4ZH4 - chains C and E of the 6 polymer chains in the assembly; structure by X-ray diffraction, 3.99 A resolution.

Chain C:
Molecule: DNA-directed RNA polymerase subunit beta
From: Escherichia coli (strain K12)
Notes: EC 2.7.7.6
UniProtKB: P0A8V2 (RPOB_ECOLI); residues 1-1342 here = UniProt positions 1-1342
Amino-acid sequence (1342 residues; numbered 1 to 1342; the number before each row is that of its first residue):
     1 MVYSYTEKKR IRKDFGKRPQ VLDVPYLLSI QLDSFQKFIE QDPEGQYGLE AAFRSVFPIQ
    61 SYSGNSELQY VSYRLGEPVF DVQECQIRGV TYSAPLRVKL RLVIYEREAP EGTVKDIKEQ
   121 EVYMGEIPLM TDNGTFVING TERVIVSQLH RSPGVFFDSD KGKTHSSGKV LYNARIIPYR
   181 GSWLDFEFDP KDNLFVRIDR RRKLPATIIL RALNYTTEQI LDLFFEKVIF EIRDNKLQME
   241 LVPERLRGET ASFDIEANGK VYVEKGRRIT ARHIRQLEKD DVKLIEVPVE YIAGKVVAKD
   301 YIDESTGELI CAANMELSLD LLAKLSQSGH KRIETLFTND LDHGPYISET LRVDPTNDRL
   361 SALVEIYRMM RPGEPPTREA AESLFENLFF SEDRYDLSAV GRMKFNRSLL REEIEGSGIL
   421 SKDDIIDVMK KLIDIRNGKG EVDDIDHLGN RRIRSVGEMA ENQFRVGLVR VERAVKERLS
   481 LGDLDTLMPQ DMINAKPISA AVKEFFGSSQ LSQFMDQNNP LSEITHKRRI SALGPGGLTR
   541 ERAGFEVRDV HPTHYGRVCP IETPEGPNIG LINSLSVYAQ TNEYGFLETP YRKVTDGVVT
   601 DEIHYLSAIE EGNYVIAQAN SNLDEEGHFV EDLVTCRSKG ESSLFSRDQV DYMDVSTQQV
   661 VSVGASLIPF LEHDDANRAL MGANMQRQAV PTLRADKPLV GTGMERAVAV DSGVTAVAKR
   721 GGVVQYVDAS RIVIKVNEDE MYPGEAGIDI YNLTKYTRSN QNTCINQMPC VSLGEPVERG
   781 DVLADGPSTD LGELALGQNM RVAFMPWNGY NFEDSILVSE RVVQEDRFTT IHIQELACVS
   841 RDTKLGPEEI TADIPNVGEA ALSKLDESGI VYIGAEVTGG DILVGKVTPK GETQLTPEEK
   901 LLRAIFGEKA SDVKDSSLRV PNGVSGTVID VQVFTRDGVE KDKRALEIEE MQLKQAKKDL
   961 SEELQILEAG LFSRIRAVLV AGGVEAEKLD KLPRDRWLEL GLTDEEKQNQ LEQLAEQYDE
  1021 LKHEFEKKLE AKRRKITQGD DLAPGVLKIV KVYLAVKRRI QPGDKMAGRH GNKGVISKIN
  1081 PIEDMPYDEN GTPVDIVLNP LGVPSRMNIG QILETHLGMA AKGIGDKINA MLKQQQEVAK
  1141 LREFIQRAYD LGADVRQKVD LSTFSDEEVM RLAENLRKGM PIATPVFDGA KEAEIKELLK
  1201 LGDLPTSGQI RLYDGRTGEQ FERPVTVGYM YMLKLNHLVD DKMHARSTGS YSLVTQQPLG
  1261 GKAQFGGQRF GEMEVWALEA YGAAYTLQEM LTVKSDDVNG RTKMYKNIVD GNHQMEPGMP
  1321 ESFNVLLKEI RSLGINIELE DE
Unresolved in the structure: 1-2
UniProt features mapped onto this chain:
  - modified residue (N6-acetyllysine): K1022, K1200
  - mutagenesis: I561 (I561S: Resistant to antibiotics salinamide A and B), I569 (I569S: Resistant to antibiotics salinamide A and B), A665 (A665E: Resistant to antibiotics salinamide A and B), D675 (D675A/G: Resistant to antibiotics salinamide A and B), N677 (N677H/K: Resistant to antibiotics salinamide A and B), L680 (L680M: Resistant to antibiotics salinamide A and B), E813 (E813K: Disrupts the enzyme's active center)
Small-molecule neighbours: CBRP18 (4OE; 5-(4-fluorophenyl)-4-[4-fluoro-3-(trifluoromethyl)phenyl]-1H-pyrazole): V550, H551, P552, Y555, R637, G640, E641, S642
Reported in the primary citation:
  - binding site for CBRP18: P552, Y555, R637, G640, S642

Chain E:
Molecule: DNA-directed RNA polymerase subunit omega
From: Escherichia coli (strain K12)
Notes: EC 2.7.7.6
UniProtKB: P0A800 (RPOZ_ECOLI); numbering as in UniProt (aligned over 1-91)
Amino-acid sequence (91 residues; row label = number of the first residue in the row):
     1 MARVTVQDAV EKIGNRFDLV LVAARRARQM QVGGKDPLVP EENDKTTVIA LREIEEGLIN
    61 NQILDVRERQ EQQEQEAAEL QAVTAIAEGR R
Unresolved in the structure: 1, 91

How chain C and chain E interact:
Pairs across the interface - 8 pairs, chain C then chain E:
  G1282(C) with F17(E)
  Y1285(C) with L21(E), hydrophobic
  G1311(C) with Q31(E)
  N1312(C) with Q31(E); V32(E)
  H1313(C) with R28(E), hydrogen bond (backbone-side chain); Q31(E), hydrogen bond (backbone-side chain)
  Q1314(C) with R28(E), hydrogen bond

Summary:
Chain C and chain E form an interface of 6 and 5 residues respectively; the contacts include 3 hydrogen bonds.
Among the polar pairs are H1313(C)-R28(E), H1313(C)-Q31(E) and Q1314(C)-R28(E). Bound to chain C: CBRP18. The
paper reports a binding site for CBRP18 at P552(C), Y555(C) and R637(C) among others.
Chain C is DNA-directed RNA polymerase subunit beta and chain E is DNA-directed RNA polymerase subunit omega,
both from Escherichia coli (strain K12); the structure, Crystal structure of Escherichia coli RNA polymerase
in complex with CBRP18, was determined by X-ray diffraction together with 4ZH2 and 4ZH3 from the same study.
